8VKA - chain A; structure by X-ray diffraction, 1.97 A resolution.

[Chain A]
Name: Glycylpeptide N-tetradecanoyltransferase
Source organism: Plasmodium vivax Sal-1
UniProt: A5K1A2 (A5K1A2_PLAVS); residue numbers follow UniProt; this construct covers 27-410
Amino-acid sequence (386 residues; row label = number of the first residue in the row):
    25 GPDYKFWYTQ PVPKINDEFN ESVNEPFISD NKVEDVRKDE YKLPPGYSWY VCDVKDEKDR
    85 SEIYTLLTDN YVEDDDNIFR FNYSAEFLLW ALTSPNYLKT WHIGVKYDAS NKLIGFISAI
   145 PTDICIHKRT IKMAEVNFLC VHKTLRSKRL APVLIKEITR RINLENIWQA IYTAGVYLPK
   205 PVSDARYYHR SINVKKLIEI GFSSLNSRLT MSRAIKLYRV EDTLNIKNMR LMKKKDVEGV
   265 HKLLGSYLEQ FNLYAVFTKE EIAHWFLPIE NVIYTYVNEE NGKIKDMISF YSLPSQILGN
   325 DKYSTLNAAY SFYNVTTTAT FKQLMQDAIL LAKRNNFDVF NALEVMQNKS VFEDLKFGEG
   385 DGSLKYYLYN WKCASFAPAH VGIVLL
Unresolved in the structure: 25-26
Sequence notes: expression tag (25-26)
Ligand contacts:
  - A1AB7 (N-[1,5-dimethyl-4-(2-{[(2M)-2'-(piperazin-1-yl)[2,4'-bipyridin]-3-yl]oxy}ethyl)-1H-pyrazole-3-carbonyl]glycine): Tyr-95, Val-96, Glu-97, Asp-98, Phe-103, Arg-104, Phe-105, Tyr-107, Asn-161, Thr-197, Tyr-211, His-213, Leu-221, Phe-226, Ser-319, Leu-330, Tyr-334, Val-363, Asn-365, Leu-367, Leu-388, Leu-409, Leu-410
  - tetradecanoyl-coa (MYA): Tyr-28, Lys-29, Phe-30, Trp-31, Asn-94, Tyr-95, Val-96, Val-160, Asn-161, Phe-162, Leu-163, Cys-164, Val-165, Leu-169, Arg-170, Ser-171, Lys-172, Arg-173, Leu-174, Ala-175, Pro-176, Ile-179, Ile-182, Thr-183, Ile-186, Asn-187, Ile-191, Trp-192, Gln-193, Ala-194, Tyr-196, Thr-197, Ala-198, Val-200, Leu-202, Tyr-393
What the authors report for this chain:
  - binding site for A1AB7: Asn-161, Thr-197, Phe-226, Ser-319, Asn-365, Leu-410
  - conformationally variable residues (loop rearrangement, side-chain flip): His-213, Phe-226, Leu-330

[Overview]
Ligands of chain A: tetradecanoyl-coa and compound A1AB7. The paper reports a binding site for A1AB7 at
Asn-161, Thr-197 and Phe-226 among others; conformational variability at His-213, Phe-226 and Leu-330.
Chain A is Glycylpeptide N-tetradecanoyltransferase (Plasmodium vivax Sal-1); the structure, Crystal structure
of Plasmodium vivax glycylpeptide N-tetradecanoyltransferase (N-myristoyltransferase, NMT) bound to
myristoyl-CoA and inhibitor 9c, was determined by X-ray diffraction (same publication as 8VKB).
